Entry 5OA1 (electron microscopy, 4.40 A resolution (low resolution: residue-level contacts below are approximate; hydrogen-bond / salt-bridge calls are withheld)); this record covers chains A and E of the 34 polymer chains in the assembly.

Chain A:
Protein: DNA-directed RNA polymerase I subunit RPA190
Organism: Saccharomyces cerevisiae S288C
Notes: EC 2.7.7.6
UniProt: P10964 (RPA1_YEAST); numbering as in UniProt (aligned over 1-1664)
Sequence (1664 residues; row label = number of the first residue in the row):
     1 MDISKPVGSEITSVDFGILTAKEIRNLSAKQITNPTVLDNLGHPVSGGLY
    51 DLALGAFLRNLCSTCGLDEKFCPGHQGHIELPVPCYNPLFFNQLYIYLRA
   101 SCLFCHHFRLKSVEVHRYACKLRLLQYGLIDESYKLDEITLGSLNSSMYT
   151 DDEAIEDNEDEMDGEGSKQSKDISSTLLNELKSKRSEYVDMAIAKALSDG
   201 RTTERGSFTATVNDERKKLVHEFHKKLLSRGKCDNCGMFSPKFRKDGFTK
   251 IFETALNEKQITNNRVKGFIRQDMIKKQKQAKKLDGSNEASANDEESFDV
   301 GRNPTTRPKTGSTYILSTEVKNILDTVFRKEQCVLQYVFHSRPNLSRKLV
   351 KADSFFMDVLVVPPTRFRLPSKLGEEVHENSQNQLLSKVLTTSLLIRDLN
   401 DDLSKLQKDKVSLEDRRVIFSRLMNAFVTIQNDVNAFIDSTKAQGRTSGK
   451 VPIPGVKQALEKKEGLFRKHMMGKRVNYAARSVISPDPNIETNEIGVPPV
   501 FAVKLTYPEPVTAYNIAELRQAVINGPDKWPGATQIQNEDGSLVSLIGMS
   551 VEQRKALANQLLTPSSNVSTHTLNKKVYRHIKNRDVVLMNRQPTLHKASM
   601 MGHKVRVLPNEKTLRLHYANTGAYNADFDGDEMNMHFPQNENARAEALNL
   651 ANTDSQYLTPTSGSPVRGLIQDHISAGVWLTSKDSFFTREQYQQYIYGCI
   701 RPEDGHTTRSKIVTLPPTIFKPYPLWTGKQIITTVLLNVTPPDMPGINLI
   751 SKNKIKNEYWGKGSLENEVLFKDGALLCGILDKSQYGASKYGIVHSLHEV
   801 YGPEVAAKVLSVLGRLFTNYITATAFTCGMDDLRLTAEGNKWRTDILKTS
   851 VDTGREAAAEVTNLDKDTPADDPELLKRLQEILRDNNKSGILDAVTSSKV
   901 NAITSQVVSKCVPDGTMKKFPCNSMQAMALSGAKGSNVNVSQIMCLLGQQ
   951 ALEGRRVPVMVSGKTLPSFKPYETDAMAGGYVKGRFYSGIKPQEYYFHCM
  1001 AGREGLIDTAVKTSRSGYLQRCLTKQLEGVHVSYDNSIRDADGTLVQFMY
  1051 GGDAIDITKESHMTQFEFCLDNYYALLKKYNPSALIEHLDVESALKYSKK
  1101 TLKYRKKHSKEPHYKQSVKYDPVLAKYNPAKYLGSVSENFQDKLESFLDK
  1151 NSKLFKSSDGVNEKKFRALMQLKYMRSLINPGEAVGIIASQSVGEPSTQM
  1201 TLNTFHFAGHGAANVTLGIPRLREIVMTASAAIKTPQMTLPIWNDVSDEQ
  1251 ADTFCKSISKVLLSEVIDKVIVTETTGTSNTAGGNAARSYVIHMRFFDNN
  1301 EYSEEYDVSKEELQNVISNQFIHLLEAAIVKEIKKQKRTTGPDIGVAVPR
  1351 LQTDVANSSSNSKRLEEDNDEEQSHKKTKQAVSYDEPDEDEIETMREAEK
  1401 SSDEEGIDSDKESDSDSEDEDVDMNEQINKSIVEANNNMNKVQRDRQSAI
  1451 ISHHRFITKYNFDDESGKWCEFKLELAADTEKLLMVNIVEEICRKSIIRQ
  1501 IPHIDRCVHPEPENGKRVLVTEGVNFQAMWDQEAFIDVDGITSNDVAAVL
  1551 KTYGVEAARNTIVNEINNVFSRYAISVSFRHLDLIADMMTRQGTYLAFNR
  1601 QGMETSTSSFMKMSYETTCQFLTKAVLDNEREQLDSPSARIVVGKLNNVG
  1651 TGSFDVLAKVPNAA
Unresolved in the structure: 142-171, 271-311, 407-416, 446-450, 1013-1015, 1154-1159, 1206-1213, 1279-1286, 1339-1432, 1664
Metal / ion sites: Zn2+ site 1: Cys62, Cys65, Cys72, His75; Zn2+ site 2: Cys102, Cys105, Cys233, Cys236

Chain E:
Protein: DNA-directed RNA polymerases I, II, and III subunit RPABC1
Organism: Saccharomyces cerevisiae S288C
UniProt: P20434 (RPAB1_YEAST); residues 1-215 here = UniProt positions 1-215
Sequence (215 residues; row label = number of the first residue in the row):
     1 MDQENERNISRLWRAFRTVKEMVKDRGYFITQEEVELPLEDFKAKYCDSM
    51 GRPQRKMMSFQANPTEESISKFPDMGSLWVEFCDEPSVGVKTMKTFVIHI
   101 QEKNFQTGIFVYQNNITPSAMKLVPSIPPATIETFNEAALVVNITHHELV
   151 PKHIRLSSDEKRELLKRYRLKESQLPRIQRADPVALYLGLKRGEVVKIIR
   201 KSETSGRYASYRICM

Chain A / chain E interface:
Residue-residue contacts (112):
  Ile130(A) - Met215(E)
  Asp131(A) - Arg192(E)
  Asp131(A) - Met215(E)
  Tyr134(A) - Arg192(E)
  Glu138(A) - Pro128(E)
  Gly200(A) - Lys171(E)
  Arg201(A) - Lys171(E)
  Thr202(A) - Lys171(E)
  Thr209(A) - Ser173(E)
  Thr209(A) - Gln174(E)
  Thr211(A) - Ser173(E)
  Val212(A) - Ser173(E)
  Asp214(A) - Arg177(E)
  Glu215(A) - Arg177(E)
  Asp1035(A) - Tyr168(E)
  Arg1039(A) - Tyr168(E)
  Arg1039(A) - Leu170(E)
  Arg1039(A) - Gln174(E)
  Gly1043(A) - Gln174(E)
  Thr1044(A) - Gln174(E)
  Leu1045(A) - Leu170(E)
  Leu1045(A) - Gln174(E)
  Leu1045(A) - Pro176(E)
  Phe1048(A) - Tyr168(E)
  Phe1048(A) - Leu175(E)
  Phe1048(A) - Tyr208(E)
  Phe1048(A) - Ser210(E)
  Phe1048(A) - Tyr211(E)
  Met1049(A) - Tyr208(E)
  Gly1051(A) - Ser202(E)
  Gly1051(A) - Thr204(E)
  Gly1051(A) - Ser205(E)
  Gly1052(A) - Ser205(E)
  Gly1052(A) - Tyr208(E)
  Asp1053(A) - Thr204(E)
  Asp1053(A) - Ser205(E)
  Arg1105(A) - Arg207(E)
  His1113(A) - Thr145(E)
  His1113(A) - His146(E)
  His1113(A) - His147(E)
  His1113(A) - Glu148(E)
  His1113(A) - Val150(E)
  Tyr1114(A) - Thr145(E)
  Tyr1114(A) - His146(E)
  Tyr1114(A) - Lys152(E)
  Lys1115(A) - Gln32(E)
  Lys1115(A) - Glu36(E)
  Val1118(A) - Lys152(E)
  Val1118(A) - Ile154(E)
  Val1118(A) - Ile199(E)
  Tyr1120(A) - Arg207(E)
  Asp1121(A) - Lys197(E)
  Asp1121(A) - Arg207(E)
  Pro1122(A) - Arg207(E)
  Ser1137(A) - Ser205(E)
  Glu1138(A) - Ser205(E)
  Glu1138(A) - Arg207(E)
  Asn1139(A) - Thr204(E)
  Asn1139(A) - Ser205(E)
  Asn1139(A) - Gly206(E)
  Gln1527(A) - Ala138(E)
  Gln1527(A) - Ala139(E)
  Trp1530(A) - Arg14(E)
  Trp1530(A) - Ala138(E)
  Trp1530(A) - Ala139(E)
  Trp1530(A) - Val141(E)
  Trp1530(A) - Val142(E)
  Asp1531(A) - Arg7(E)
  Asp1531(A) - Arg11(E)
  Asp1531(A) - Arg14(E)
  Glu1533(A) - Arg14(E)
  Val1538(A) - Val142(E)
  Val1538(A) - His147(E)
  Asp1539(A) - His146(E)
  Asp1539(A) - His147(E)
  Asp1539(A) - Glu148(E)
  Gly1540(A) - Glu148(E)
  Ile1541(A) - His147(E)
  Leu1550(A) - Pro183(E)
  Lys1551(A) - Pro183(E)
  Thr1552(A) - Ile144(E)
  Thr1552(A) - Pro183(E)
  Tyr1553(A) - Ile144(E)
  Tyr1553(A) - His147(E)
  Tyr1553(A) - Val150(E)
  Tyr1553(A) - Val184(E)
  Gly1554(A) - Asp182(E)
  Gly1554(A) - Pro183(E)
  Val1555(A) - Asp182(E)
  Val1555(A) - Arg212(E)
  Glu1556(A) - Leu149(E)
  Glu1556(A) - Pro151(E)
  Glu1556(A) - His153(E)
  Glu1556(A) - Ile198(E)
  Glu1556(A) - Arg200(E)
  Glu1556(A) - Arg212(E)
  Ala1557(A) - Leu149(E)
  Ala1557(A) - Val150(E)
  Arg1559(A) - Arg200(E)
  Asn1560(A) - Leu149(E)
  Asn1564(A) - Leu149(E)
  Phe1579(A) - Thr204(E)
  Arg1580(A) - Thr204(E)
  Asp1587(A) - Arg200(E)
  Thr1590(A) - Arg177(E)
  Thr1590(A) - Arg212(E)
  Arg1591(A) - Arg177(E)
  Gln1592(A) - Arg177(E)
  Gln1592(A) - Gln179(E)
  Gly1593(A) - Arg177(E)
  Gly1593(A) - Gln179(E)
  Thr1594(A) - Gln179(E)
Other interface residues (no listed pair), chain A (68 interface residues in all): Ser207, Ser1037, Asp1042, Val1046, Gln1047, Ala1125, Asp1537, Thr1561
Other interface residues (no listed pair), chain E (54 interface residues in all): Ser10, Asn143, Leu164, Ile178, Glu203, Ala209

Overview:
The interface between chain A and chain E involves 68 residues on one side and 54 on the other. The Zn2+ site
1 is built by Cys62(A), Cys65(A), Cys72(A) and His75(A). Cys102(A), Cys105(A), Cys233(A) and Cys236(A)
coordinate Zn2+ site 2.
Here chain A is DNA-directed RNA polymerase I subunit RPA190 and chain E is DNA-directed RNA polymerases I,
II, and III subunit RPABC1, both from Saccharomyces cerevisiae S288C. Entry 5OA1 (RNA polymerase I
pre-initiation complex) was determined by electron microscopy.
